Entry 9N6P (X-ray diffraction, 1.90 A resolution); this record covers chain A.

[Chain A]
Name: 3C-like proteinase nsp5
Organism: Severe acute respiratory syndrome coronavirus 2
Notes: EC 3.4.22.69
UniProt: P0DTD1 (R1AB_SARS2); residues 1-306 here correspond to UniProt positions 3264-3569 (UniProt number = residue number + 3263)
Sequence (305 residues; each row starts with the number of its first residue; note: 1 number in that range is skipped by the numbering (no residue carries it; nothing is unmodelled there)):
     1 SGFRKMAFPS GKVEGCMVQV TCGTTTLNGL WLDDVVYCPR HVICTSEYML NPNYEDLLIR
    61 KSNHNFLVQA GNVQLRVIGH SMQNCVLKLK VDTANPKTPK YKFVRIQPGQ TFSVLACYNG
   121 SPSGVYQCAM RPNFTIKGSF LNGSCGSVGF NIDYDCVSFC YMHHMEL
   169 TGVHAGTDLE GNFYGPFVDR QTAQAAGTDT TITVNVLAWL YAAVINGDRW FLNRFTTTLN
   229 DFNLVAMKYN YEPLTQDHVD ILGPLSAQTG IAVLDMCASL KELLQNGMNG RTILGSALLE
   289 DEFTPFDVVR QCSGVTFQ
Disordered / not traced: 303-306
Construct notes: engineered mutation Tyr48 (Asp3311 in P0DTD1)
Bound ions: Na+: Asn221, Phe223, Asp263
Residues lining bound ligands: Ensitrelvir (7YY; 6-[(6-chloranyl-2-methyl-indazol-5-yl)amino]-3-[(1-methyl-1,2,4-triazol-3-yl)methyl]-1-[[2,4,5-tris(fluoranyl)phenyl]methyl]-1,3,5-triazine-2,4-dione): Thr24, Thr25, Thr26, Leu27, His41, Phe140, Leu141, Asn142, Gly143, Ser144, Cys145, His163, His164, Met165, Glu166, His172, Asp187, Arg188, Gln189
Reported in the primary citation:
  - binding site for Ensitrelvir: His41, Asn142, Gly143, Met165

[Overview]
Bound to chain A: Ensitrelvir. Asn221, Phe223 and Asp263 coordinate Na+. From the paper: a binding site for
Ensitrelvir at His41, Asn142 and Gly143 among others.
Chain A is 3C-like proteinase nsp5 (Severe acute respiratory syndrome coronavirus 2); the structure, Room
Temperature X-Ray Structure of SARS-CoV-2 Main Protease Mutant D48Y, P168 Deletion in Complex with
Ensitrelvir, was determined by X-ray diffraction together with 9N6J, 9N6L, 9N6M, 9N6N and 9N6R from the same
study.
